PDB entry 8J7W | electron microscopy, 2.92 A resolution | chains A and E of the 6 polymer chains in the assembly

# Chain A
Protein: Zinc transporter 7
Organism: Homo sapiens
UniProt: Q8NEW0 (ZNT7_HUMAN); residue numbers follow UniProt; this construct covers 1-376
Chain sequence (390 residues; numbered -13 to 376; the number before each row is that of its first residue; numbers below 1 keep their minus sign (Met-13 is residue -13)):
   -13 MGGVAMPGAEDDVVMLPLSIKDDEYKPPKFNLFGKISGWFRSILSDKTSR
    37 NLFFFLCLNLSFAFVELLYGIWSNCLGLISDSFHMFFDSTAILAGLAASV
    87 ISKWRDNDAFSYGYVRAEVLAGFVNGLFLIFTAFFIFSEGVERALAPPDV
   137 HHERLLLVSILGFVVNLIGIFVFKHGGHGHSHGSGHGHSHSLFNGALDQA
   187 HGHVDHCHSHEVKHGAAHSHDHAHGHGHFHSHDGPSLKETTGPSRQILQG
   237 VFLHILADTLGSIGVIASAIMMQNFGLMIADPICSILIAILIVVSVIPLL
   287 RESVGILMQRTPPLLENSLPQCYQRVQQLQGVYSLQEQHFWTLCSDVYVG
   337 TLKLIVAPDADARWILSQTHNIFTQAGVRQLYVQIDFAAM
Unresolved in the structure: -13 to 21, 133-140, 164-228
Differences from the reference sequence: initiating methionine (-13); expression tag (-12 to 0)
Metal / ion sites: Zn2+: Asp74, His240, Asp244
Reported in the primary citation:
  - Zn2+ coordination: His240
  - conformationally variable residues (order/disorder transition): His240

# Chain E
Protein: Heavy chain of YN7114-08 Fab
Organism: Mus musculus
Notes: antibody fragment or engineered binder
Chain sequence (234 residues; numbered 1 to 234; the number before each row is that of its first residue):
     1 EVQLQESGPGLVAPSQSLSITCTVSGFSLTNYAVHWVRQSPGKGLEWLGV
    51 IWSNGRTDYNAAFISRLSISKDNSKSQVFFKMNSLQADDTAIYYCARKLA
   101 YEGAMDYWGQGTSVTVSSAKTTPPSVYPLAPGSAAQTNSMVTLGCLVKGY
   151 FPEPVTVTWNSGSLSSGVHTFPAVLQSDLYTLSSSVTVPSSTWPSETVTC
   201 NVAHPASSTKVDKKIVPRDCGCKPCICTVPEVSS
Unresolved in the structure: 219-234
Disulfides: Cys22-Cys95, Cys145-Cys200

# Chain A / chain E interface
Residue-residue contacts (35; chain A residue first):
  Gln313(A) - Arg56(E)  hydrogen bond (backbone-side chain)
  Gln314(A) - Arg56(E)  hydrogen bond (backbone-side chain)
  Leu315(A) - Arg56(E)  hydrogen bond (backbone-side chain)
  Gln316(A) - His35(E)
  Gln316(A) - Val50(E)
  Gln316(A) - Trp52(E)
  Gln316(A) - Arg56(E)
  Gln316(A) - Asp58(E)
  Gly317(A) - Trp52(E)
  Gly317(A) - Arg56(E)
  Val318(A) - Arg56(E)  hydrogen bond (backbone-side chain)
  Tyr319(A) - Ser53(E)
  Tyr319(A) - Asn54(E)  hydrogen bond (side chain-backbone)
  Ala343(A) - Trp52(E)  hydrophobic
  Pro344(A) - Thr30(E)
  Pro344(A) - Asn31(E)
  Pro344(A) - Ser53(E)
  Pro344(A) - Tyr101(E)  hydrogen bond (backbone-side chain)
  Asp345(A) - Asn31(E)
  Asp345(A) - Tyr32(E)
  Asp345(A) - Ala33(E)  hydrogen bond (side chain-backbone)
  Asp345(A) - Ser53(E)
  Asp345(A) - Lys98(E)  hydrogen bond (backbone-side chain)
  Asp345(A) - Tyr101(E)  hydrogen bond (backbone-backbone)
  Ala346(A) - Tyr101(E)
  Asp347(A) - Lys98(E)
  Asp347(A) - Tyr101(E)
  Asp347(A) - Glu102(E)
  Asp347(A) - Gly103(E)  hydrogen bond (side chain-backbone)
  Arg349(A) - Glu102(E)  salt bridge
  Phe373(A) - Tyr101(E)  hydrophobic
  Met376(A) - Thr30(E)
  Met376(A) - Ser53(E)
  Met376(A) - Asn54(E)
  Met376(A) - Asn73(E)
Other interface residues (no listed pair), chain A (17 interface residues in all): Ala348, Ala375
Other interface residues (no listed pair), chain E (18 interface residues in all): Trp47, Ala100

# In short
17 residues of chain A and 18 residues of chain E are in contact; the contacts include 10 hydrogen bonds and 1
salt bridge. Polar contacts include Arg349(A)-Glu102(E), Gln313(A)-Arg56(E) and Gln314(A)-Arg56(E). The Zn2+
site is built by Asp74(A), His240(A) and Asp244(A). From the paper: Zn2+ coordination by His240(A);
conformational variability at His240(A).
Chain A is Zinc transporter 7 (Homo sapiens) and chain E is Heavy chain of YN7114-08 Fab (Mus musculus); the
structure, Cryo-EM structure of hZnT7-Fab complex in zinc state 2, was determined by electron microscopy
together with 8J7T, 8J7U, 8J7V, 8J7X, 8J7Y and 8J80 from the same study.
